Entry 5JPM (X-ray diffraction, 3.75 A resolution); this record covers chains A and C of the 5 polymer chains in the assembly.

Chain A:
Protein: Complement C4-A
From: Homo sapiens
Reference sequence: P0C0L4 (CO4A_HUMAN); residues 20-675 here = UniProt positions 20-675
Chain sequence (656 residues; numbered 20 to 675; the number before each row is that of its first residue):
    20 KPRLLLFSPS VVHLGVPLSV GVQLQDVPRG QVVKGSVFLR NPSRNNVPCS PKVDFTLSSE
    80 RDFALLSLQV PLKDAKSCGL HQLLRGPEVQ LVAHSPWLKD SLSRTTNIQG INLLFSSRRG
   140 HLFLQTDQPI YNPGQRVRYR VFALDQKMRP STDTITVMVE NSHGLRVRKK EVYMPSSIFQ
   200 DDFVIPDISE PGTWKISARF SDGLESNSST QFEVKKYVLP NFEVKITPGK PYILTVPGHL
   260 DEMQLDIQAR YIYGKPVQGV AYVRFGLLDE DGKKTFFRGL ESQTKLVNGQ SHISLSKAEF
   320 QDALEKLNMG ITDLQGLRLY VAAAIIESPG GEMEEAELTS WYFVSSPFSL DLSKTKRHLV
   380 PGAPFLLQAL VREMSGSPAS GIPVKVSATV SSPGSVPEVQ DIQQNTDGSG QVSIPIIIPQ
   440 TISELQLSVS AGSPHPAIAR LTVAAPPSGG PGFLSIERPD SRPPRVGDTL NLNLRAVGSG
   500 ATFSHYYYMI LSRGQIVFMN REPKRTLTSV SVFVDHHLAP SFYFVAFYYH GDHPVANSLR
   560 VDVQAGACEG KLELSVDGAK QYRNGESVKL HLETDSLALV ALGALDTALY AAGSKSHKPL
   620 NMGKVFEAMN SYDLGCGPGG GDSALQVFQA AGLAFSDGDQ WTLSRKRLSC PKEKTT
Disordered / not traced: 671-675
Cystine bridges: Cys-68/Cys-97, Cys-635/Cys-669
Covalently attached groups: N-acetylglucosamine (NAG) linked to Asn-226
Swiss-Prot annotation at these positions:
  - glycosylation: Asn-226 (N-linked (GlcNAc...) asparagine)
  - natural variant: Ser-347 (S347Y: In allotype C4A3a, allotype C4A6), Val-418 (V418A: In allotype C4A4), Arg-477 (R477W: In allotype C4A6)

Chain C:
Protein: Complement C4-A
From: Homo sapiens
Reference sequence: P0C0L4 (CO4A_HUMAN); residue numbers follow UniProt; this construct covers 1454-1744
Chain sequence (291 residues; row label = number of the first residue in the row):
  1454 EAPKVVEEQE SRVHYTVCIW RNGKVGLSGM AIADVTLLSG FHALRADLEK LTSLSDRYVS
  1514 HFETEGPHVL LYFDSVPTSR ECVGFEAVQE VPVGLVQPAS ATLYDYYNPE RRCSVFYGAP
  1574 SKSRLLATLC SAEVCQCAEG KCPRQRRALE RGLQDEDGYR MKFACYYPRV EYGFQVKVLR
  1634 EDSRAAFRLF ETKITQVLHF TKDVKAAANQ MRNFLVRASC RLRLEPGKEY LIMGLDGATY
  1694 DLEGHPQYLL DSNSWIEEMP SERLCRSTRQ RAACAQLNDF LQEYGTQGCQ V
Disordered / not traced: 1454-1457
Cystine bridges: Cys-1471/Cys-1535, Cys-1583/Cys-1588, Cys-1595/Cys-1673, Cys-1618/Cys-1742, Cys-1718/Cys-1727

How chain A and chain C interact:
Residue-residue contacts (6):
  Lys-235(A) with Glu-1502(C), salt bridge
  Tyr-270(A) with Val-1458(C), hydrogen bond (side chain-backbone); Val-1459(C)
  Tyr-272(A) with Val-1459(C)
  Pro-348(A) with Glu-1460(C)
  Glu-351(A) with Arg-1465(C), salt bridge
Other interface residues (no listed pair), chain A (6 interface residues in all): Ile-207
Other interface residues (no listed pair), chain C (7 interface residues in all): Glu-1463, His-1514

Overview:
The interface between chain A and chain C involves 6 residues on one side and 7 on the other, with 1 hydrogen
bond and 2 salt bridges. Polar contacts include Lys-235(A)/Glu-1502(C), Glu-351(A)/Arg-1465(C) and
Tyr-270(A)/Val-1458(C). N-acetylglucosamine is covalently linked to Asn-226(A).
Chain A is Complement C4-A and chain C is Complement C4-A, both from Homo sapiens; the structure, Structure of
the complex of human complement C4 with MASP-2 rebuilt using iMDFF, was determined by X-ray diffraction
together with 5JPN and 5JTW from the same study.
